5T49 - chain A; structure by X-ray diffraction, 2.50 A resolution.

[Chain A]
Protein: BH0236 protein
Organism: Bacillus halodurans
Reference sequence: Q9KG76 (Q9KG76_BACHD); numbering as in UniProt (aligned over 28-789)
Sequence (785 residues; each row starts with the number of its first residue):
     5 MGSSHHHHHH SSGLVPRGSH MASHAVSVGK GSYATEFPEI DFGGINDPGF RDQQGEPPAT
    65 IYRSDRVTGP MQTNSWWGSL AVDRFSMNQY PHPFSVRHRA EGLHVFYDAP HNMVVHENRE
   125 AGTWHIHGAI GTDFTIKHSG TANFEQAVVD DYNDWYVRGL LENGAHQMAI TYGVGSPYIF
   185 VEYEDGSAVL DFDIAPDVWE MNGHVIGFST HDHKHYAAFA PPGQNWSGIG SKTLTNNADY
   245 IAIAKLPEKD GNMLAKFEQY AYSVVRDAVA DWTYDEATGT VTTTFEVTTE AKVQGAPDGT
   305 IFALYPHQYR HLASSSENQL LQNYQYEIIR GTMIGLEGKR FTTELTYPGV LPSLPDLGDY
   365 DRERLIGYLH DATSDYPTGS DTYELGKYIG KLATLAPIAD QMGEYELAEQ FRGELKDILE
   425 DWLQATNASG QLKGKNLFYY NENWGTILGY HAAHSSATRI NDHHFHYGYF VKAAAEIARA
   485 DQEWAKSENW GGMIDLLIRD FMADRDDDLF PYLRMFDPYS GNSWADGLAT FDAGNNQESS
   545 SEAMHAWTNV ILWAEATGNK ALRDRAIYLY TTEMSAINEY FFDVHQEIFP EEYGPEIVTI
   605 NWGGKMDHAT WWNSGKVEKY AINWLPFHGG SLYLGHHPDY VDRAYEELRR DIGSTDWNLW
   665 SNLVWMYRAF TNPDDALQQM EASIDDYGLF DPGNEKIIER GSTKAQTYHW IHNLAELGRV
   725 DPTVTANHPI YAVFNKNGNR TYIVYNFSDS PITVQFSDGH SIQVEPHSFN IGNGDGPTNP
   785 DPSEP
Not modelled in the structure: 5-27, 780-789
Modified / non-standard residues: Mse5, Mse25 (selenomethionine); Mse75, Mse91, Mse117, Mse172, Mse205, Mse257, Mse337, Mse406, Mse497, Mse506, Mse519, Mse548, Mse578, Mse610, Mse670, Mse684 (selenomethionine; parent Met)
Construct notes: initiating methionine (5); expression tag (6-27)
Swiss-Prot annotation at these positions:
  - active site: D466, E542, E546
  - binding site ((1,3-beta-D-glucosyl)n): Y387, K391, H458, D466, H470, D530, N540, E542, E546, E699, R704

[Summary]
Curated annotation (UniProt) lists 3 active-site residues and 11 (1,3-beta-D-glucosyl)n-binding residues.
Chain A is BH0236 protein (Bacillus halodurans); the structure, Crystal structure of SeMet derivative BhGH81,
was determined by X-ray diffraction (same publication as 5T4A, 5T4C and 5T4G).
